8KIC - chains E and B of the 9 polymer chains in the assembly; structure by electron microscopy, 2.50 A resolution.

== Chain E (and B) ==
Name: peptidase Do
From: Escherichia coli
Notes: chain B of this document is another copy of the same molecule, construct and numbering; everything in this record applies to it too
UniProtKB: C3SRW2 (C3SRW2_ECOLX); residue numbers follow UniProt; this construct covers 1-455
Chain sequence (463 residues; numbered 1 to 463; the number before each row is that of its first residue):
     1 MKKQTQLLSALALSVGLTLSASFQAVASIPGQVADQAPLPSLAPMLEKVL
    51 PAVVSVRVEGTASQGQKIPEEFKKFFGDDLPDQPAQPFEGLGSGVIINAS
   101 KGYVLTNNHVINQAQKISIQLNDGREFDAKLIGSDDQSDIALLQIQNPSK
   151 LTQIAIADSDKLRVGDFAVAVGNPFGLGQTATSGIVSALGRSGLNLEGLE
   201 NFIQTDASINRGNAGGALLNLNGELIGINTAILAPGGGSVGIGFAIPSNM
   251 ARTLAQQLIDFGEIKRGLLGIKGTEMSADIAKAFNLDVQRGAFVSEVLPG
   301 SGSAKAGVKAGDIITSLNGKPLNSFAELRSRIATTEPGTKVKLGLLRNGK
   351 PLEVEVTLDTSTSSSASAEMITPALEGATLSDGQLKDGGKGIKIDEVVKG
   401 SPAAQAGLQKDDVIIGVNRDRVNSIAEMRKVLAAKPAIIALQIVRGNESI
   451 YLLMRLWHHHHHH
Unresolved in the structure: 1-364, 455-463 (chain B: 1-37, 62-85, 362-463)
Sequence notes: engineered mutation Ala-214 (Ser in C3SRW2); expression tag (456-463)
From the paper describing this entry:
  - catalytic residues: His-109, Asp-139
  - mutagenesis - S214A: abolished catalytic activity (proposed by the authors, not directly observed)

== Chain E / chain B interface ==
Pairs across the interface (14):
  Arg-419(E) / Ala-283(B)
  Ala-437(E) / Asp-279(B)
  Ile-438(E) / Ala-283(B)  hydrophobic
  Ala-440(E) / Phe-284(B)  hydrophobic
  Glu-448(E) / Val-297(B)
  Glu-448(E) / Pro-299(B)
  Ser-449(E) / Ala-310(B)
  Ile-450(E) / Ser-295(B)
  Ile-450(E) / Glu-296(B)
  Tyr-451(E) / Phe-293(B)  hydrophobic
  Tyr-451(E) / Ser-295(B)  hydrogen bond (backbone-backbone)
  Tyr-451(E) / Gly-311(B)
  Leu-453(E) / Thr-274(B)
  Leu-453(E) / Ile-280(B)  hydrophobic
Other interface residues (no listed pair), chain E (10 interface residues in all): Asn-418

== Overview ==
The interface between chain E and chain B involves 10 residues on one side and 12 on the other, with 1
hydrogen bond. Its one hydrogen bond, Tyr-451(E)/Ser-295(B), is backbone to backbone. The paper reports
catalytic residues His-109(E) and Asp-139(E); S214A of chain E abolishes catalytic activity.
Both chains are peptidase Do (Escherichia coli). Entry 8KIC (Bacterial serine protease) was determined by
electron microscopy together with 8W69 from the same study.
